8FF4 - chains G and N of the 23 polymer chains in the assembly; structure by electron microscopy, 3.60 A resolution.

Chain G:
Molecule: Type I-B CRISPR-associated protein Cas7
Organism: Nostoc sp. 'Peltigera membranacea cyanobiont' 210A
Reference sequence: A0A235IG15 (A0A235IG15_9NOSO); residues 1-323 here = UniProt positions 1-323
Amino-acid sequence (323 residues; each row starts with the number of its first residue):
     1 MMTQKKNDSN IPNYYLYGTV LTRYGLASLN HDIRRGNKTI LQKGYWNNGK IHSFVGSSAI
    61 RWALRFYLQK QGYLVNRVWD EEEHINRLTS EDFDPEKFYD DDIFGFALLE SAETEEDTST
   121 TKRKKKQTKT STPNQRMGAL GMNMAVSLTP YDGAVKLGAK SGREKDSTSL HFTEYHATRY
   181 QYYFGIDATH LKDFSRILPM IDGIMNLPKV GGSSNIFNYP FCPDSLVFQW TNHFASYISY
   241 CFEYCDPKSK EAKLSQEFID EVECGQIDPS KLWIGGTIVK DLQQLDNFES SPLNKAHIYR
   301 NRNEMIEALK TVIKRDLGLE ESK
Not modelled in the structure: 1-11, 110-132, 320-323

Chain N:
Molecule: Target DNA strand
Sequence (85 nucleotides; row label = number of the first residue in the row; numbers below 1 keep their minus sign (DG-19 is residue -19)):
   -19 GGCCGCTACG TATCGTAGAT ATATCTACGC GTAGATATAT CTACGTTTAA CAGTGGCCTT
    41 ATTAAATGAC TTCTCCATGA TCTAC

Chain G / chain N interface:
Pairs across the interface (20):
  Arg34(G) - DA45(N)  sugar contact
  Arg34(G) - DT47(N)  base contact
  Gly36(G) - DA45(N)  phosphate contact
  Asn37(G) - DA45(N)  hydrogen bond to the phosphate
  Leu109(G) - DT52(N)  sugar contact
  Leu109(G) - DC53(N)  base contact
  Lys165(G) - DT42(N)  base contact
  Lys165(G) - DT43(N)  base contact
  Asp166(G) - DT43(N)  sugar contact
  Ser167(G) - DT43(N)  phosphate contact
  Ser167(G) - DA44(N)  hydrogen bond to the phosphate
  Ser167(G) - DA45(N)  hydrogen bond to the phosphate
  Ser167(G) - DA46(N)  hydrogen bond to the phosphate
  Thr168(G) - DA45(N)  hydrogen bond to the base
  Thr168(G) - DA46(N)  base contact
  Ser169(G) - DT43(N)  hydrogen bond to the base
  Leu170(G) - DT43(N)  sugar contact
  Leu170(G) - DA44(N)  base contact
  His171(G) - DA45(N)  hydrogen bond to the base
  Phe172(G) - DA44(N)  base contact
Other interface residues (no listed pair), chain G (13 interface residues in all): Thr39

In short:
13 residues of chain G and 8 residues of chain N are in contact, with 7 hydrogen bonds. Polar contacts include
Thr168(G)-DA45(N), Ser169(G)-DT43(N) and His171(G)-DA45(N).
Chain G is Type I-B CRISPR-associated protein Cas7 (Nostoc sp. 'Peltigera membranacea cyanobiont' 210A) and
chain N is Target DNA strand; the structure, Cryo-EM structure of Cascade-DNA-TniQ-TnsC complex (composite) in
type I-B CAST system, was determined by electron microscopy together with 8FCJ, 8FCU, 8FCV, 8FCW, 8FD2, 8FD3
and 8FF5 from the same study.
